7FD4 - chains B and F of the 7 polymer chains in the assembly; structure by electron microscopy, 2.40 A resolution.

Chain B (and F):
Molecule: Lon protease
Source organism: Meiothermus taiwanensis
Notes: EC 3.4.21.53; chain F of this document is another copy of the same molecule, construct and numbering; everything in this record applies to it too
Reference sequence: A0A059VAZ3 (A0A059VAZ3_9DEIN); residue numbers follow UniProt; this construct covers 1-793
Amino-acid sequence (793 residues; numbered 1 to 793; the number before each row is that of its first residue):
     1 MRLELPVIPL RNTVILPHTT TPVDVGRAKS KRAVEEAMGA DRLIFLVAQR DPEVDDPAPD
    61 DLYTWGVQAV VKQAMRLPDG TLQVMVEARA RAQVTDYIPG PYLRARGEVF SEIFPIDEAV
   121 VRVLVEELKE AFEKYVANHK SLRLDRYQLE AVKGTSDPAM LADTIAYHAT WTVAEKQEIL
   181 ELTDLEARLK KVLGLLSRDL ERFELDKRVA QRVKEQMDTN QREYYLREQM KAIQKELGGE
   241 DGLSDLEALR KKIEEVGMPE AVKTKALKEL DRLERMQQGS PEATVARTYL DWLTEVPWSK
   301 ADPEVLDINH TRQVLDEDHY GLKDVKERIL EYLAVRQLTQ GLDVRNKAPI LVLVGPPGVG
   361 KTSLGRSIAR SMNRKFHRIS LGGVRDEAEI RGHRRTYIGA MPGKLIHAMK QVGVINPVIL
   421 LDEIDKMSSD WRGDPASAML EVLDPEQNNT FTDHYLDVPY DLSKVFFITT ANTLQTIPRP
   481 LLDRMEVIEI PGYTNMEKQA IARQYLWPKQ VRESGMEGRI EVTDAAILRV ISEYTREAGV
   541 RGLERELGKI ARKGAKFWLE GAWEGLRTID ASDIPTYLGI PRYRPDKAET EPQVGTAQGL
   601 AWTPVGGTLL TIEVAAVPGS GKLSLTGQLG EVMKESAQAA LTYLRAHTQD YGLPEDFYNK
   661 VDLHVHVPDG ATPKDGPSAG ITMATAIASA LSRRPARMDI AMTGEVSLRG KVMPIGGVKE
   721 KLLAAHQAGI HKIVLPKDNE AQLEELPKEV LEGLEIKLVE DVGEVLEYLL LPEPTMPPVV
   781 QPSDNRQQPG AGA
Disordered / not traced: 1, 781-793
Covalently attached groups: compound 4KZ linked to Ser678
Ligand contacts:
  - 4KZ (N-[(1R)-1-(dihydroxyboranyl)-2-phenylethyl]-Nalpha-(pyrazin-2-ylcarbonyl)-L-phenylalaninamide): Leu600, Ala601, Trp602, Thr603, Thr608, Leu610, Met633, Val667, Thr672, Pro673, Lys674, Asp675, Gly676, Pro677, Ala679, Lys721
  - ATP-gamma-S (AGS; phosphothiophosphoric acid-adenylate ester), molecule 1: Asp318, His319, Tyr320, Leu322, Pro356, Pro357, Gly358, Val359, Gly360, Lys361, Thr362, Ser363, Glu423, Tyr493, Ile501, Tyr505, Lys509, Val540, Arg541
  - ATP-gamma-S (AGS), molecule 2: Glu446, Pro480, Arg484
What the authors report for this chain:
  - self-association interface (contacts with another copy of this molecule); pairs are residue here / residue on that copy: Met217-Tyr224, Leu205, Val209, Val213, Met217, Leu226, Met230, Ile233, Leu237, Leu237
  - binding site for Alpha-S1-casein: Tyr224, Tyr397, Ile398, Trp431
  - contacts within the chain: Tyr224-Tyr225
  - mutagenesis - M217A, M217S, Y224H, Y224I, Y224L, Y225A, Y225S: abolished catalytic activity
  - mutagenesis - M217L, M217Y, Q221A, Y224F, Y224M, Y224W, Y225L: unchanged catalytic activity
  - mutagenesis - Y224A, Y224S: abolished catalytic activity on Ig2 and alpha-casein

Interface between chain B and chain F:
Residue-residue contacts - 14 pairs, chain B then chain F:
  Tyr224(B) - Asn220(F)
  Tyr225(B) - Met217(F)  hydrophobic
  Glu228(B) - Val213(F)
  Glu228(B) - Gln216(F)
  Gln229(B) - Val213(F)
  Lys231(B) - Gln216(F)
  Ala232(B) - Val209(F)  hydrophobic
  Ala232(B) - Arg212(F)
  Ile233(B) - Val209(F)  hydrophobic
  Lys235(B) - Arg212(F)
  Glu236(B) - Leu205(F)
  Glu236(B) - Arg208(F)
  Glu236(B) - Val209(F)  hydrogen bond (side chain-backbone)
  Glu236(B) - Arg212(F)  salt bridge

In short:
The interface between chain B and chain F involves 9 residues on one side and 8 on the other; the contacts
include 1 hydrogen bond and 1 salt bridge. Polar pairs include Glu236(B)-Arg212(F) and Glu236(B)-Val209(F).
From the paper: a binding site for Alpha-S1-casein at Tyr224(B), Tyr397(B) and Ile398(B) among others; M217A,
M217S and Y224H of chain B, among others, abolish catalytic activity; 16 substitutions were tested in all.
Chain B and chain F are both Lon protease (Meiothermus taiwanensis); the structure, A complete
three-dimensional structure of the Lon protease translocating a protein substrate (conformation 1), was
determined by electron microscopy together with 7FD5 from the same study.
